Entry 7OW3 (X-ray diffraction, 2.46 A resolution); this record covers chains A and B of the 3 polymer chains in the assembly.

# Chain A
Molecule: MHC class I antigen
Organism: Homo sapiens
UniProt: A0A583ZB34 (A0A583ZB34_HUMAN); residues 1-275 here correspond to UniProt positions 25-299 (UniProt number = residue number + 24)
Amino-acid sequence (275 residues; row label = number of the first residue in the row):
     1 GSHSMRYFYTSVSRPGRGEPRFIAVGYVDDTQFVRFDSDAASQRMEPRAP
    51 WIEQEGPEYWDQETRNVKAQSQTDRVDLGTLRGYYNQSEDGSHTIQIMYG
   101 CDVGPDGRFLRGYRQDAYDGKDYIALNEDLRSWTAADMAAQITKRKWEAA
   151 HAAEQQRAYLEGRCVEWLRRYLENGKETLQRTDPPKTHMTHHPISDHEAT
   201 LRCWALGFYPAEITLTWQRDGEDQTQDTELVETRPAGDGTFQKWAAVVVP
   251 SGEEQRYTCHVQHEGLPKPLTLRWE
Not modelled in the structure: 1
Disulfides: Cys-101/Cys-164, Cys-203/Cys-259

# Chain B
Molecule: Beta-2-microglobulin
Organism: Homo sapiens
UniProt: P61769 (B2MG_HUMAN); residues 1-99 here correspond to UniProt positions 21-119 (UniProt number = residue number + 20)
Amino-acid sequence (100 residues; row label = number of the first residue in the row; numbering starts at 0):
     0 MIQRTPKIQVYSRHPAENGKSNFLNCYVSGFHPSDIEVDLLKNGERIEKV
    50 EHSDLSFSKDWSFYLLYYTEFTPTEKDEYACRVNHVTLSQPKIVKWDRDM
Sequence notes: initiating methionine (0)
Curated features (UniProtKB/Swiss-Prot):
  - modified residue: Gln-2 (Pyrrolidone carboxylic acid)
  - glycosylation: Ile-1 (N-linked (Glc) (glycation) isoleucine), Lys-19 (N-linked (Glc) (glycation) lysine), Lys-41 (N-linked (Glc) (glycation) lysine), Lys-48 (N-linked (Glc) (glycation) lysine), Lys-58 (N-linked (Glc) (glycation) lysine), Lys-91 (N-linked (Glc) (glycation) lysine), Lys-94 (N-linked (Glc) (glycation) lysine)
Disulfides: Cys-25/Cys-80

# How chain A and chain B interact
Residue-residue contacts (58):
  Phe-8(A) with Ser-55(B); Phe-56(B)
  Tyr-9(A) with Phe-56(B)
  Thr-10(A) with Phe-56(B); Phe-62(B)
  Val-12(A) with Ser-33(B)
  Arg-17(A) with Asp-34(B), salt bridge
  Ile-23(A) with Leu-54(B), hydrophobic
  Val-25(A) with Asp-53(B); Leu-54(B); Ser-55(B)
  Tyr-27(A) with Ser-55(B); Tyr-63(B), hydrogen bond
  Gln-32(A) with Asp-53(B), hydrogen bond
  Arg-35(A) with Asp-53(B), salt bridge
  Arg-48(A) with Asp-53(B), salt bridge
  Gln-96(A) with His-31(B), hydrogen bond; Phe-56(B); Trp-60(B), hydrogen bond (side chain-backbone); Phe-62(B)
  Ile-97(A) with Phe-56(B)
  Met-98(A) with Phe-56(B), hydrophobic; Lys-58(B); Trp-60(B), hydrophobic
  Gln-115(A) with Trp-60(B)
  Asp-116(A) with Trp-60(B)
  Ala-117(A) with Trp-60(B), hydrophobic
  Asp-119(A) with Met-0(B); Ile-1(B); His-31(B)
  Gly-120(A) with His-31(B); Trp-60(B)
  Asp-122(A) with Trp-60(B), hydrogen bond
  Thr-190(A) with Asp-98(B), hydrogen bond
  His-192(A) with Asp-98(B), salt bridge
  Arg-202(A) with Asp-98(B), salt bridge; Met-99(B)
  Trp-204(A) with Asp-98(B), hydrogen bond; Met-99(B)
  Val-231(A) with Gln-8(B)
  Glu-232(A) with Gln-8(B), hydrogen bond (backbone-side chain); Tyr-26(B); Ser-28(B), hydrogen bond
  Arg-234(A) with Gln-8(B), hydrogen bond; Tyr-10(B); Met-99(B), hydrogen bond (side chain-backbone)
  Pro-235(A) with Tyr-10(B), hydrogen bond (backbone-side chain); Asn-24(B); Tyr-26(B); Leu-65(B), hydrophobic
  Ala-236(A) with Arg-12(B), hydrogen bond (backbone-side chain); Asn-24(B), hydrogen bond (backbone-side chain)
  Gly-237(A) with Arg-12(B); Leu-65(B)
  Gln-242(A) with Tyr-10(B); Ser-11(B); Arg-12(B), hydrogen bond (side chain-backbone)
  Trp-244(A) with Met-99(B), hydrogen bond (side chain-backbone)
Interface residues without a listed pair, chain A (39 interface residues in all): Ser-92, His-93, Thr-94, Lys-121, Leu-206, Thr-233, Asp-238
Interface residues without a listed pair, chain B (28 interface residues in all): Lys-6, His-13, Pro-14, Ser-57, Asp-59

# In short
39 residues of chain A and 28 residues of chain B are in contact, with 16 hydrogen bonds and 5 salt bridges.
Polar pairs include Arg-17(A)/Asp-34(B), Arg-35(A)/Asp-53(B) and Arg-48(A)/Asp-53(B).
Chain A is MHC class I antigen and chain B is Beta-2-microglobulin, both from Homo sapiens; the structure,
Crystal structure of HLA-A*11:01 in complex with KRAS peptide (VVVGAGGVGK), was determined by X-ray
diffraction (same publication as 7OW4, 7OW5, 7OW6 and 7PB2).
